PDB entry 8RFJ | electron microscopy, 3.18 A resolution | chains F and H of the 12 polymer chains in the assembly

[Chain F]
Protein: CRISPR type AFERR-associated protein Csf3
From: Pseudomonas oleovorans
Reference sequence: A0A379PL53 (A0A379PL53_PSEOL); numbering as in UniProt (aligned over 1-222)
Amino-acid sequence (222 residues; each row starts with the number of its first residue):
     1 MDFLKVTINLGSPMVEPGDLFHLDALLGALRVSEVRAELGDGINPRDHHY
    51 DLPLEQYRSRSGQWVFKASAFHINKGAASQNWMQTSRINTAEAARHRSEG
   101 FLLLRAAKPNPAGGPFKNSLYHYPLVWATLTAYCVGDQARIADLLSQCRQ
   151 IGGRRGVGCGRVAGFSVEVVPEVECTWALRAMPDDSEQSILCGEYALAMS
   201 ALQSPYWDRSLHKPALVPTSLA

[Chain H]
Molecule: crRNA
From: Pseudomonas oleovorans
Sequence (61 nucleotides; each row starts with the number of its first residue; numbers below 1 keep their minus sign (G-7 is residue -7)):
    -7 GUGAGCGGCAUCCAAGUUACGCAUCAGAUUCGAGACGCGAGUAUUUCCCG
    43 CGUGCGCGGGG
Disordered / not traced: 44-47

[How chain F and chain H interact]
Pairs across the interface (42; chain F residue first):
  Asp19(F) - G-5(H)  hydrogen bond to the base
  Leu20(F) - G-5(H)  hydrogen bond to the base
  Phe21(F) - U-6(H)  sugar contact
  Phe21(F) - G-5(H)  phosphate contact
  Ala25(F) - U-6(H)  sugar contact
  Leu26(F) - U-6(H)  base contact
  Ala29(F) - U-6(H)  base contact
  Pro45(F) - G-7(H)  sugar contact
  Arg46(F) - G-7(H)  hydrogen bond to the base
  His49(F) - G-7(H)  sugar contact
  Met83(F) - C1(H)  sugar contact
  Gln84(F) - C1(H)  phosphate contact
  Thr85(F) - G-1(H)  hydrogen bond to the sugar
  Thr85(F) - G0(H)  sugar contact
  Thr85(F) - C1(H)  hydrogen bond to the phosphate
  Ser86(F) - G-1(H)  phosphate contact
  Ser86(F) - G0(H)  phosphate contact
  Arg87(F) - G0(H)  hydrogen bond to the phosphate
  Arg87(F) - C1(H)  hydrogen bond to the base
  Arg87(F) - A2(H)  hydrogen bond to the base
  Asn89(F) - G0(H)  hydrogen bond to the base
  Ser119(F) - G-1(H)  hydrogen bond to the base
  Tyr121(F) - G-1(H)  stacking on the base
  Gln150(F) - U-6(H)  base contact
  Gly152(F) - U-6(H)  sugar contact
  Gly152(F) - A-4(H)  sugar contact
  Gly153(F) - G-3(H)  phosphate contact
  Arg154(F) - G-3(H)  hydrogen bond to the phosphate
  Arg154(F) - G-1(H)  base contact
  Arg155(F) - U-6(H)  hydrogen bond to the base
  Arg155(F) - A-4(H)  hydrogen bond to the phosphate
  Arg155(F) - G-3(H)  hydrogen bond to the phosphate
  Met199(F) - G-5(H)  base contact
  Ser200(F) - G-5(H)  base contact
  Ser204(F) - G-7(H)  hydrogen bond to the phosphate
  Pro205(F) - G-7(H)  base contact
  Tyr206(F) - G-5(H)  base contact
  Trp207(F) - G-7(H)  base contact
  Trp207(F) - U-6(H)  hydrogen bond to the phosphate
  Trp207(F) - G-5(H)  sugar contact
  Trp207(F) - A-4(H)  stacking on the base
  His212(F) - G-5(H)  base contact
Other interface residues (no listed pair), chain F (33 interface residues in all): Val32, Arg36, Ile151, Gly156
Other interface residues (no listed pair), chain H (10 interface residues in all): C-2

[Summary]
33 residues of chain F face 10 of chain H across their interface, with 16 hydrogen bonds and 2 aromatic
stacking contacts. Among the polar pairs are Asp19(F)-G-5(H), Leu20(F)-G-5(H) and Arg46(F)-G-7(H).
Here chain F is CRISPR type AFERR-associated protein Csf3 and chain H is crRNA, both from Pseudomonas
oleovorans. Entry 8RFJ (DNA bound type IV-A1 CRISPR effector complex with the DinG helicase from P.
oleovorans) was determined by electron microscopy (same publication as 8RC2, 8RC3, 8S35, 8S36 and 8S37).
